PDB entry 7D6X | electron microscopy, 2.88 A resolution | chains B and C of the 3 polymer chains in the assembly

# Chain B
Protein: Fumarate reductase iron-sulfur subunit
Source organism: Mycolicibacterium smegmatis
Reference sequence: A0A0D6G6K3 (A0A0D6G6K3_MYCSM); residues 1-249 here = UniProt positions 1-249
Sequence (249 residues; each row starts with the number of its first residue):
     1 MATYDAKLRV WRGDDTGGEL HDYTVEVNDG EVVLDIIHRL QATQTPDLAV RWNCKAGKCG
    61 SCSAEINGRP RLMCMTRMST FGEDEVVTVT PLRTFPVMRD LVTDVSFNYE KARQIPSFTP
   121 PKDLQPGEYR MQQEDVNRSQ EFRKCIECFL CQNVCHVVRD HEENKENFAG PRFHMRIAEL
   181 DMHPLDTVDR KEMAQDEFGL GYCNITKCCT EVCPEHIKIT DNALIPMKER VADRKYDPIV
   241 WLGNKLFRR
Unresolved in the structure: 1, 241-249
Bound ions: 2Fe-2S cluster Fe: Cys54, Cys59, Cys62, Cys74; 4Fe-4S cluster Fe: Cys145, Cys148, Cys151, Cys213; 3Fe-4S cluster Fe: Cys155, Cys203, Lys207, Cys209
Small-molecule neighbours:
  - 3Fe-4S cluster (F3S): Cys155, His156, Val157, Pro171, Cys203, Asn204, Thr206, Lys207, Cys208, Cys209, Thr220, Leu224
  - 2Fe-2S cluster (FES): Leu34, Trp52, Asn53, Cys54, Lys55, Gly57, Lys58, Cys59, Gly60, Ser61, Cys62, Leu72, Cys74
  - 4Fe-4S cluster (SF4): Cys145, Ile146, Cys148, Phe149, Leu150, Cys151, Arg172, Met175, Cys213, Pro214, Glu215, Ile219

# Chain C
Protein: Succinate dehydrogenase (Membrane anchor subunit)
Source organism: Mycolicibacterium smegmatis
Reference sequence: A0A0D6G6P6 (A0A0D6G6P6_MYCSM); residue numbers follow UniProt; this construct covers 1-273
Sequence (283 residues; numbered 1 to 283; the number before each row is that of its first residue):
     1 MSAPTADRRA TGVFSPRRAQ IPERTLRTDR WWQAPLLTNL GLAAFVIYAT IRAFWGSAYW
    61 VADYHYLTPF YSPCVSTACA PGSSHFGQWV GDLPWFIPMA FISLPFLLAF RLTCYYYRKA
   121 YYRSVWQSPT ACAVAEPHAK YTGETRFPLI LQNIHRYFFY AAVLISLVNT YDAITAFHSP
   181 SGFGFGLGNV ILTGNVILLW VYTLSCHSCR HVTGGRLKHF SKHPVRYWIW TQVSKLNTRH
   241 MLFAWITLGT LVLTDFYIML VASGTISDLR FIGHHHHHHH HHH
Unresolved in the structure: 1-9, 274-283
Sequence notes: expression tag (274-283)
Bound ions: 2Fe-2S cluster Fe: Cys114, His155, Cys206, His240
Small-molecule neighbours:
  - 2Fe-2S cluster (FES): Phe110, Cys114, Tyr115, Tyr116, His155, Tyr202, Cys206, His207, Ser208, His240
  - phosphatidylethanolamine (PEV; (1S)-2-{[(2-aminoethoxy)(hydroxy)phosphoryl]oxy}-1-[(palmitoyloxy)methyl]ethyl stearate): Leu42, Phe45, Val46, Arg111, Leu112, Tyr117, Tyr121, Tyr122, Val125, Trp126, Lys140, Tyr141, Thr142, Gly143, Phe147, Pro148, Leu149, Leu151, Phe158, Leu248

# Interface between chain B and chain C
Contacting residue pairs (100):
  Arg9(B) with Leu26(C)
  Trp11(B) with Gln20(C), hydrogen bond (side chain-backbone); Ile21(C)
  Gly17(B) with Gln20(C)
  Gly18(B) with Gln20(C)
  Asn67(B) with Leu26(C); Arg27(C); Thr28(C)
  Gly68(B) with Leu26(C); Arg27(C); Ala133(C)
  Arg69(B) with Arg27(C)
  Thr88(B) with Leu26(C)
  Thr90(B) with Leu26(C)
  Pro91(B) with Ala19(C), hydrophobic
  Arg93(B) with Val13(C); Arg18(C), hydrogen bond (backbone-side chain); Ile21(C), hydrogen bond (side chain-backbone); Glu23(C), hydrogen bond (side chain-backbone)
  Thr94(B) with Arg18(C), hydrogen bond (backbone-side chain)
  Pro96(B) with Arg17(C)
  Val97(B) with Arg17(C), hydrogen bond (backbone-backbone)
  Gln132(B) with Ser221(C)
  Glu134(B) with Phe220(C); Ser221(C); Tyr227(C)
  Asp135(B) with His219(C), salt bridge; Phe220(C), hydrogen bond (side chain-backbone); Ser221(C), hydrogen bond (side chain-backbone)
  Arg138(B) with Gly215(C), hydrogen bond (side chain-backbone); Leu217(C), hydrogen bond (side chain-backbone); Phe220(C); Trp230(C)
  Val154(B) with Cys132(C)
  His156(B) with Pro129(C); Glu136(C), salt bridge; Tyr141(C)
  Val157(B) with Tyr141(C), hydrophobic
  Val158(B) with Arg18(C), hydrogen bond (backbone-side chain)
  Arg159(B) with Gly12(C); Val13(C); Arg18(C), hydrogen bond (backbone-side chain)
  Asp160(B) with Gly12(C); Ala135(C); Glu136(C), hydrogen bond (side chain-backbone)
  His161(B) with Glu136(C), salt bridge; His138(C); Ala139(C), hydrogen bond (side chain-backbone); Tyr141(C)
  Glu162(B) with Arg18(C), salt bridge
  Glu163(B) with Ala139(C)
  Asn164(B) with Tyr141(C)
  Lys165(B) with Arg18(C)
  Asp181(B) with Lys218(C)
  His183(B) with Lys218(C), hydrogen bond (backbone-side chain)
  Pro184(B) with His219(C)
  Asp186(B) with Lys218(C), hydrogen bond (backbone-side chain)
  Gly201(B) with Gly143(C); Glu144(C), hydrogen bond (backbone-backbone); Thr145(C)
  Tyr202(B) with Tyr141(C), hydrogen bond (backbone-side chain); Thr142(C); Thr145(C)
  Asn204(B) with Tyr122(C); Ser128(C); Tyr141(C), hydrogen bond
  Ile205(B) with Tyr115(C), hydrophobic; Arg118(C); Lys119(C); Glu144(C)
  Thr206(B) with Lys119(C); Tyr122(C); Arg123(C); Pro129(C)
  Lys207(B) with Lys119(C); Arg123(C)
  Cys208(B) with Arg123(C); Cys132(C), hydrogen bond (side chain-backbone)
  Asp221(B) with His207(C), salt bridge; Arg210(C), hydrogen bond (backbone-side chain)
  Asn222(B) with Arg210(C), hydrogen bond
  Ile225(B) with Tyr115(C), hydrophobic; His207(C)
  Lys228(B) with Glu144(C), salt bridge
  Glu229(B) with Tyr115(C), hydrogen bond; Arg156(C), salt bridge; Ser208(C), hydrogen bond; His211(C), salt bridge
  Arg230(B) with Gly215(C), hydrogen bond (side chain-backbone); Leu217(C)
  Ala232(B) with Arg156(C)
  Asp233(B) with Arg156(C), salt bridge; His211(C), salt bridge; Arg216(C), salt bridge
  Tyr236(B) with Ile150(C); Asn153(C)
  Asp237(B) with Arg156(C); Tyr157(C), hydrogen bond
  Pro238(B) with Tyr157(C)
  Ile239(B) with Tyr157(C)
Other interface residues (no listed pair), chain B (60 interface residues in all): Asp15, Thr16, Pro70, Phe95, Asn137, Cys203, Glu211, Pro226
Other interface residues (no listed pair), chain C (54 interface residues in all): Thr11, Phe14, Ser15, Pro16, Arg24, Thr25, Val134, Lys140

# Summary
Chain B and chain C form an interface of 60 and 54 residues respectively, with 26 hydrogen bonds and 11 salt
bridges. Polar contacts include Asp135(B)-His219(C), His156(B)-Glu136(C) and His161(B)-Glu136(C). Chain B
binds 2Fe-2S cluster, 4Fe-4S cluster and 3Fe-4S cluster.
Chain B is Fumarate reductase iron-sulfur subunit and chain C is Succinate dehydrogenase (Membrane anchor
subunit), both from Mycolicibacterium smegmatis; the structure, Mycobacterium smegmatis Sdh1 complex in the
apo form, was determined by electron microscopy together with 7D6V from the same study.
